9LJ8 - chains G and B of the 30 polymer chains in the assembly; structure by electron microscopy, 3.80 A resolution.

== Chain G ==
Molecule: Tail sheath protein
Source organism: Escherichia phage Mu
UniProt: P79678 (TSP_BPMU); residues 0-494 here correspond to UniProt positions 1-495 (UniProt number = residue number + 1)
Chain sequence (495 residues; numbered 0 to 494; the number before each row is that of its first residue; numbering starts at 0):
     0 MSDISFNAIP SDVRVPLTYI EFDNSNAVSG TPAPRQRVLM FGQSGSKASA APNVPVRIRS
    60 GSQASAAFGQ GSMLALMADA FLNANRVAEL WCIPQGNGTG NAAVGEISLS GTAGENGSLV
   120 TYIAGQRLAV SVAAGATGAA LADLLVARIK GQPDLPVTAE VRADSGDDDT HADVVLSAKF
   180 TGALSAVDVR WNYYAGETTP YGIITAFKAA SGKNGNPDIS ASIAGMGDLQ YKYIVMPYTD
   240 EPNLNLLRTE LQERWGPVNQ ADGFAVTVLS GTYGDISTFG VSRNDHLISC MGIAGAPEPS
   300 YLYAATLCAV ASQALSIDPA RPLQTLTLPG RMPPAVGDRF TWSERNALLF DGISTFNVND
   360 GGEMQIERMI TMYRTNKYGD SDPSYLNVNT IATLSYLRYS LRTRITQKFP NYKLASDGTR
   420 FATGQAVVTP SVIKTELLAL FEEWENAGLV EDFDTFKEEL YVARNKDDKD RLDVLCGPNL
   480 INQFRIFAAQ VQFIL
Unresolved in the structure: 0-1

== Chain B ==
Molecule: Probable tail terminator protein
Source organism: Escherichia phage Mu
UniProt: Q9T1V8 (TRP_BPMU); residues 1-182 here = UniProt positions 1-182
Chain sequence (182 residues; each row starts with the number of its first residue):
     1 MLEETEAALL ARVRELFGAT LRQVEPLTGT WTNEDVHRLF LAPPSVFLAW MGCGEGRTRR
    61 EVESRWAFFV VAELLNGEPV NRPGIYQIVE RLIAGVNGQT FGPTTGMRLT QVRNLCDDNR
   121 INAGVVLYGV LFSGTTPLPS VVDLDSLDDY ERHWQTWKFP DETPEFAAHI NVNQEKDHDA
   181 EN
Unresolved in the structure: 177-182

== How chain G and chain B interact ==
Contacting residue pairs (75; chain G residue first):
  W254(G) with E165(B); F166(B), hydrophobic
  P256(G) with E165(B); A167(B); A168(B); H169(B), hydrogen bond (backbone-backbone)
  Q259(G) with A168(B); H169(B)
  H285(G) with P164(B)
  Y372(G) with T163(B); P164(B)
  N375(G) with E162(B); T163(B)
  K376(G) with E162(B)
  Y377(G) with E162(B)
  D381(G) with P160(B); T163(B), hydrogen bond
  Y384(G) with F159(B); T163(B); P164(B)
  L393(G) with F159(B), hydrophobic; F166(B), hydrophobic
  R397(G) with F166(B); A167(B); A168(B)
  L400(G) with H153(B); Q155(B)
  R401(G) with I170(B)
  I404(G) with H153(B); I170(B), hydrophobic; V172(B), hydrophobic
  F408(G) with Y150(B), hydrophobic; V172(B)
  P409(G) with N173(B)
  N410(G) with N173(B), hydrogen bond (backbone-side chain)
  Y411(G) with D149(B); Y150(B), hydrogen bond (backbone-backbone)
  K412(G) with D148(B); Y150(B)
  L413(G) with D148(B), hydrogen bond (backbone-backbone); D149(B); Y150(B), hydrophobic
  A414(G) with S146(B)
  S415(G) with L144(B)
  G417(G) with L144(B)
  T418(G) with L144(B)
  R419(G) with L144(B), hydrogen bond (backbone-backbone)
  Q424(G) with L147(B)
  V427(G) with Y150(B), hydrophobic
  R463(G) with D148(B), salt bridge
  K468(G) with D148(B)
  D469(G) with D148(B); D149(B), hydrogen bond (side chain-backbone); E151(B); R152(B), hydrogen bond (backbone-backbone)
  R470(G) with R152(B); W154(B)
  L471(G) with Y150(B), hydrophobic; R152(B), hydrogen bond (backbone-backbone); W154(B), hydrogen bond (backbone-backbone)
  D472(G) with W154(B)
  V473(G) with H153(B); W154(B), hydrogen bond (backbone-backbone); Q155(B); T156(B), hydrogen bond (backbone-backbone)
  L474(G) with T156(B); K158(B)
  C475(G) with Q155(B), hydrogen bond; T156(B), hydrogen bond (backbone-backbone); W157(B); K158(B), hydrogen bond (backbone-backbone)
  G476(G) with K158(B)
  P477(G) with W157(B); K158(B); F159(B), hydrophobic
Interface residues without a listed pair, chain G (43 interface residues in all): V257, S383, L396, T405
Interface residues without a listed pair, chain B (29 interface residues in all): D143, D145

== Overview ==
The interface between chain G and chain B involves 43 residues on one side and 29 on the other; the contacts
include 15 hydrogen bonds and 1 salt bridge. Among the polar pairs are R463(G)-D148(B), D381(G)-T163(B) and
N410(G)-N173(B).
Here chain G is Tail sheath protein and chain B is Probable tail terminator protein, both from Escherichia
phage Mu. Entry 9LJ8 (Tail structure of bacteriophage Mu in contracted state) was determined by electron
microscopy together with 9JOD, 9KHX, 9KHY, 9KI1 and 9KNU from the same study.
